1SJH - chains A and D of the 4 polymer chains in the assembly; structure by X-ray diffraction, 2.25 A resolution.

[Chain A]
Molecule: HLA class II histocompatibility antigen, DR alpha chain
Organism: Homo sapiens
Notes: fragment: Extracellular domain of HLA-DRA*0101
UniProtKB: P01903 (2DRA_HUMAN); residues 3-182 here correspond to UniProt positions 28-207 (UniProt number = residue number + 25)
Amino-acid sequence (180 residues; numbered 3 to 182; the number before each row is that of its first residue):
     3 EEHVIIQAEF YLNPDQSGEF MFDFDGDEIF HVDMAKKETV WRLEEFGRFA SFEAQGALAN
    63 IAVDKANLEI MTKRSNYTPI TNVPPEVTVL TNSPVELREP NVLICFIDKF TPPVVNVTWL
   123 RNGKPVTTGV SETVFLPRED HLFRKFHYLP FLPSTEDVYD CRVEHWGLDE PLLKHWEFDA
Disordered / not traced: 3
Cystine bridges: C107-C163
UniProt features mapped onto this chain:
  - region: E179 to A182 (Connecting peptide)
  - site: Q9 (Self- and pathogen-derived peptide antigen), G49 (Self-peptide antigen), F51 (Self- and pathogen-derived peptide antigen), A52 (Self-peptide antigen), S53 (Self- and pathogen-derived peptide antigen), E55 (Pathogen-derived peptide antigen), N62 (Self- and pathogen-derived peptide antigen), N69 (Pathogen-derived peptide antigen), R76 (Self- and pathogen-derived peptide antigen)
  - glycosylation (N-linked (GlcNAc...) asparagine): N78, N118

[Chain D]
Molecule: Enterotoxin type C-3
Organism: Staphylococcus aureus
Notes: fragment: SEC3 variant 3B2
UniProtKB: P0A0L5 (ENTC3_STAAU); residues 1-239 here correspond to UniProt positions 28-266 (UniProt number = residue number + 27)
Amino-acid sequence (239 residues; numbered 1 to 239; the number before each row is that of its first residue):
     1 ESQPDPMPDD LHKSSEFTGT MGNMKYLYDD HYVSATKVKS VDSFFKWDLI YNISDKKLKN
    61 YDKVKTELLN EDLAKKYKDE VVDVYGSNYY VNCYFSSKDN VGKVTGGKTC MYGGITKHEG
   121 NHFDNGNLQN VLVRVYENKR NTISFEVQTD KKSVTAQELD IKARNFLINK KNLYEFNSSP
   181 YETGYIKFIE NNGNTFWYDM MPAPGDKFDQ SKYLMMYNDN KTVDSKSVKI EVHLTTKNG
Disordered / not traced: 97-105
Cystine bridges: C93-C110
Construct notes: engineered mutation S43 (Lys70 in P0A0L5), F45 (Leu72 in P0A0L5), K46 (Ala73 in P0A0L5), W47 (His74 in P0A0L5)
UniProt features mapped onto this chain:
  - binding site (Zn(2+)): D9, D83, H118, H122

[Chain A / chain D interface]
Pairs across the interface (30):
  Y13(A) with F44(D), hydrogen bond (side chain-backbone); F45(D), hydrophobic
  Q18(A) with S43(D), hydrogen bond (side chain-backbone); F44(D), hydrogen bond (side chain-backbone); F45(D); K46(D)
  G20(A) with F45(D)
  M36(A) with F45(D), hydrophobic; W47(D)
  A37(A) with W47(D), hydrophobic; M215(D)
  K38(A) with M215(D)
  K39(A) with E67(D), salt bridge; Y89(D), hydrogen bond; Y112(D), hydrogen bond; S211(D); M215(D)
  Q57(A) with N92(D); Y94(D)
  L60(A) with Y94(D)
  A61(A) with Y94(D), hydrophobic
  I63(A) with F44(D), hydrophobic; F45(D), hydrophobic
  A64(A) with F44(D), hydrophobic; F95(D); S96(D)
  K67(A) with S43(D), hydrogen bond (side chain-backbone); F44(D), hydrogen bond (side chain-backbone); S96(D)
  A68(A) with S96(D)

[Overview]
The chain A/chain D interface involves 14 residues from each chain; the contacts include 7 hydrogen bonds and
1 salt bridge. Polar contacts include K39(A)-E67(D), Y13(A)-F44(D) and Q18(A)-S43(D). From UniProt: 4
Zn2+-binding residues on chain D.
Chain A is HLA class II histocompatibility antigen, DR alpha chain (Homo sapiens) and chain D is Enterotoxin
type C-3 (Staphylococcus aureus); the structure, HLA-DR1 complexed with a 13 residue HIV capsid peptide, was
determined by X-ray diffraction together with 1SJE from the same study.
